3R2D - chains A and J of the 4 polymer chains in the assembly; structure by X-ray diffraction, 2.20 A resolution.

# Chain A
Name: N utilization substance protein B
Source organism: Aquifex aeolicus
Reference sequence: O66530 (NUSB_AQUAE); residue numbers follow UniProt; this construct covers 1-148
Chain sequence (149 residues; numbered 0 to 148; the number before each row is that of its first residue; numbering starts at 0):
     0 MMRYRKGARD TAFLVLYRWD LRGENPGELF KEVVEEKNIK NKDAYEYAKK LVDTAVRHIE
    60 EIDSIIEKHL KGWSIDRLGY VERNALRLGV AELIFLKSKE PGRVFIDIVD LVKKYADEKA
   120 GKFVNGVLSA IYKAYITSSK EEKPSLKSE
Not modelled in the structure: 70-72, 135-148
Construct notes: expression tag (0)
What the authors report for this chain:
  - binding site for the 12-nt RNA strand: K5, K36, N37, K39, N40, K113
  - mutagenesis - F122D: abolished binding to EcBoxA
  - mutagenesis - F122D: decreased growth in response to lambda growth

# Chain J
Name: 30S ribosomal protein S10
Source organism: Aquifex aeolicus
Reference sequence: O66430 (RS10_AQUAE); the construct has insertions or renumbered stretches relative to UniProt, so the offset changes along the chain: 1-46 = UniProt 1-46; 48-83 = UniProt 69-104
Chain sequence (84 residues; row label = number of the first residue in the row; numbering starts at 0):
     0 GMEQEKIRIK LRAYDHRLLD QSVKQIIETV KRTGGVVKGP IPLPTRKSEF SRILDIIRFT
    60 PQTIEALMEI SLPAGVDVEV KMRG
Not modelled in the structure: 0-3, 83
Construct notes: expression tag (0)
What the authors report for this chain:
  - binding site for the 12-nt RNA strand: K9, R11
  - binding site for the 12-nt RNA strand: R45

# Interface between chain A and chain J
Contacting residue pairs (38; chain A residue first):
  L13(A) - P41(J)  hydrophobic
  Y16(A) - D19(J)  hydrogen bond
  Y16(A) - P39(J)  hydrophobic
  Y16(A) - R51(J)  hydrogen bond
  R17(A) - G38(J)
  R17(A) - P39(J)  hydrogen bond (side chain-backbone)
  R17(A) - I40(J)
  L20(A) - D19(J)
  L20(A) - K23(J)
  L20(A) - I26(J)
  L20(A) - P39(J)  hydrophobic
  R21(A) - K30(J)  hydrogen bond (backbone-side chain)
  R21(A) - V36(J)  hydrogen bond (side chain-backbone)
  R21(A) - K37(J)
  R21(A) - G38(J)  hydrogen bond (side chain-backbone)
  E23(A) - K30(J)  salt bridge
  E34(A) - K37(J)  salt bridge
  E35(A) - K37(J)  salt bridge
  E35(A) - I40(J)
  R76(A) - R16(J)  hydrogen bond (backbone-side chain)
  G78(A) - R16(J)
  Y79(A) - D19(J)
  Y79(A) - K23(J)
  V80(A) - D19(J)
  V80(A) - R51(J)
  E81(A) - H15(J)  salt bridge
  E81(A) - R16(J)
  K113(A) - P43(J)
  K113(A) - T44(J)  hydrogen bond (backbone-backbone)
  Y114(A) - P41(J)
  Y114(A) - L42(J)
  Y114(A) - T44(J)
  Y114(A) - R51(J)  hydrogen bond (backbone-side chain)
  A115(A) - H15(J)
  A115(A) - T44(J)  hydrogen bond (backbone-side chain)
  A115(A) - F49(J)
  D116(A) - F49(J)
  A119(A) - H15(J)
Interface residues without a listed pair, chain A (22 interface residues in all): D19, E31, L77, K112

# Summary
Chain A and chain J form an interface of 22 and 17 residues respectively; the contacts include 10 hydrogen
bonds and 4 salt bridges. Polar pairs include E23(A)-K30(J), E34(A)-K37(J) and E35(A)-K37(J). The paper
reports a binding site for the 12-nt RNA strand at K5(A), K36(A) and K9(J) among others; F122D of chain A
abolishes binding to EcBoxA.
Chain A is N utilization substance protein B and chain J is 30S ribosomal protein S10, both from Aquifex
aeolicus; the structure, Crystal Structure of Antitermination Factors NusB and NusE in complex with dsRNA, was
determined by X-ray diffraction (same publication as 3R2C).
